Entry 4LX1 (X-ray diffraction, 1.87 A resolution); this record covers chain A.

Chain A:
Protein: Unconventional myosin-Va
Source organism: Homo sapiens
Notes: fragment: Dilute domain residues 1464-1855
Reference sequence: Q9Y4I1 (MYO5A_HUMAN); residues 1462-1853 here correspond to UniProt positions 1464-1855 (UniProt number = residue number + 2)
Chain sequence (392 residues; row label = number of the first residue in the row):
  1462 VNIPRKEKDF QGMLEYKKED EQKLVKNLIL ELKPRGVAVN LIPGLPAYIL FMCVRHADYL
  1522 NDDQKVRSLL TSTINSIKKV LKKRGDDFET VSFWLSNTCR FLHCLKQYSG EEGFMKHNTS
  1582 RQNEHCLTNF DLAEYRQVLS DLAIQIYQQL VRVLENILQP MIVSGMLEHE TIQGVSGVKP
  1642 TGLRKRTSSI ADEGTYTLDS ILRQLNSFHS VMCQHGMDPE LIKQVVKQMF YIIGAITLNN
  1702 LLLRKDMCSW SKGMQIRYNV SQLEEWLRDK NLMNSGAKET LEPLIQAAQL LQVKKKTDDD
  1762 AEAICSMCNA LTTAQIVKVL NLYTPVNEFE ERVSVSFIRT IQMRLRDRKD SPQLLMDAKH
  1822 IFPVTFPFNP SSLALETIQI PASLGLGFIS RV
Unresolved in the structure: 1462-1469, 1632-1655
Curated features (UniProtKB/Swiss-Prot):
  - modified residue: Ser1650 (Phosphoserine), Thr1758 (Phosphothreonine)
What the authors report for this chain:
  - conformationally variable residues (side-chain flip): Tyr1596
  - disease-associated variants - I1510N, M1513K: decreased stability (proposed by the authors, not directly observed)
  - disease-associated variants - D1519G: decreased binding to MLPH (proposed by the authors, not directly observed)

Overview:
From the paper: I1510N and M1513K reduce stability; conformational variability at Tyr1596.
Chain A is Unconventional myosin-Va (Homo sapiens); the structure, Crystal structure of Myo5a globular tail
domain, was determined by X-ray diffraction (same publication as 4LWZ, 4LX0 and 4LX2).
